4H99 - chains L and M of the 3 polymer chains in the assembly; structure by X-ray diffraction, 2.97 A resolution.

[Chain L]
Molecule: Reaction center protein L chain
Organism: Rhodobacter sphaeroides
UniProtKB: P0C0Y8 (RCEL_RHOSH); residues 1-281 here correspond to UniProt positions 2-282 (UniProt number = residue number + 1)
Sequence (281 residues; each row starts with the number of its first residue):
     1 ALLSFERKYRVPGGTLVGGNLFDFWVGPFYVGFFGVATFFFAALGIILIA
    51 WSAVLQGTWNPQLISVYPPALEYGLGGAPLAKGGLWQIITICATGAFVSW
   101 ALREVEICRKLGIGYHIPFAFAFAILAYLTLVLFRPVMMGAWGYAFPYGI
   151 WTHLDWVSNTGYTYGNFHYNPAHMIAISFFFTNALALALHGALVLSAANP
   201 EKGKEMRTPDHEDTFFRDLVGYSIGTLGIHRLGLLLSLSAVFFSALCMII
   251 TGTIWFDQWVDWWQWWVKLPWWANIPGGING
Ion coordination: Fe ion: His190, His230 (shared with His219(M), Glu234(M), His266(M) of chain M)
Ligand contacts:
  - bacteriochlorophyll a (BCL), molecule 1: Ile46, Tyr128, Leu131, Phe146, Ile150, Trp151, His153, Leu154, Trp156, Val157
  - bacteriochlorophyll a (BCL), molecule 2: Phe97, Phe121, Ala124, Ile125, Ala127, Tyr128, Leu131, Trp156, Val157, Ser158, Thr160, Gly161, Tyr162, Asn166, Phe167, His168, His173, Ala176, Ile177, Phe180, Phe181, Ser244, Ala245, Cys247, Met248
  - bacteriochlorophyll a (BCL), molecule 3: Val157, Tyr162, His168, Phe181
  - bacteriochlorophyll a (BCL), molecule 4: His168, Met174, Ile177, Ser178, Phe181, Thr182, Leu185
  - bacteriopheophytin a (BPH), molecule 1: Ala42, Ile49, Ile89, Cys92, Ala93, Ala96, Phe97, Trp100, Glu104, Ile117, Ala120, Phe121, Ala124, Tyr128, Phe146, Tyr148, Gly149, Ile150, His153, Phe180, Leu238, Val241
  - bacteriopheophytin a (BPH), molecule 2: Phe181, Ala184, Leu185, Ala188, Leu189, Phe216, Leu219, Val220
  - ubiquinone-10 (U10), molecule 1: Phe29, Tyr30, Val31, Gly35, Thr38, Phe39, Trp100, Arg103
  - ubiquinone-10 (U10), molecule 2: Ile175, Ser178, Phe179, Thr182, Leu189, His190, Leu193, Phe216, Tyr222, Ser223, Ile224, Gly225, Thr226, Ile229, Leu232, Phe243

[Chain M]
Molecule: Reaction center protein M chain
Organism: Rhodobacter sphaeroides
UniProtKB: P0C0Y9 (RCEM_RHOSH); residues 1-302 here correspond to UniProt positions 2-303 (UniProt number = residue number + 1)
Sequence (313 residues; row label = number of the first residue in the row):
     1 AEYQNIFSQVQVRGPADLGMTEDVNLANRSGVGPFSTLLGWFGNAQLGPI
    51 YLGSLGVLSLFSGLMWFFTIGIWFWYQAGWNPAVFLRDLFFFSLEPPAPE
   101 YGLSFAAPLKEGGLWLIASFFMFVAVWSWWGRTYLRAQALGMGKHTAWAF
   151 LSAIWLWMVLGFIRPILMGSWSEAVPYGIFSHLDWTNNFSLVHGNLFYNP
   201 FHGLSIAFLYGSALLFAMHGATILAVSRFGGERELEQIADRGTAAERAAL
   251 FWRWTMGFNATMEGTHRWAIWMAVLVTLTGGIGILLSGTVVDNWYVWGQN
   301 HGMAPLNHHHHHH
Not modelled in the structure: 303-313
Sequence notes: engineered mutation Thr265 (Ile266 in P0C0Y9); expression tag (303-313)
Ion coordination: Fe ion: His219, Glu234, His266 (shared with His190(L), His230(L) of chain L)
Ligand contacts:
  - bacteriochlorophyll a (BCL), molecule 1: Trp66, Met122, Val126, Phe150, Ala153, Ile154, Leu156, Trp157, Leu160, Trp185, Thr186, Asn187, Phe189, Ser190, Asn195, Leu196, Phe197, His202, Ser205, Ile206, Leu209, Tyr210, Val276, Thr277, Gly280, Gly281, Ile284
  - bacteriochlorophyll a (BCL), molecule 2: Met122, Trp157, Leu160, Val175, Ile179, His182, Leu183, Trp185, Thr186
  - bacteriochlorophyll a (BCL), molecule 3: Thr186, Phe197, Leu209, Tyr210
  - bacteriochlorophyll a (BCL), molecule 4: Phe197, Gly203, Ile206, Ala207, Tyr210, Gly211, Leu214
  - bacteriopheophytin a (BPH), molecule 1: Ser59, Leu60, Gly63, Leu64, Trp66, Phe67, Ala125, Val126, Trp129, Thr133, Thr146, Ala149, Phe150, Ala153, Ala273, Val274, Thr277
  - bacteriopheophytin a (BPH), molecule 2: Tyr210, Ala213, Leu214, Ala217, Met218, Trp252, Thr255, Met256
  - spheroidene (SPO): Trp66, Phe67, Ile70, Gly71, Phe74, Trp75, Phe85, Phe105, Trp115, Leu116, Ser119, Phe120, Met122, Phe123, Trp157, Met158, Leu160, Gly161, Phe162, Trp171, Val175, Pro176, Tyr177, Gly178, Ile179, His182
  - ubiquinone-10 (U10): Leu214, Leu215, Met218, His219, Thr222, Ile223, Ala245, Ala248, Ala249, Trp252, Met256, Phe258, Asn259, Ala260, Thr261, Met262, Thr265, Trp268, Met272
Curated features (UniProtKB/Swiss-Prot):
  - binding site ((7R,8Z)-bacteriochlorophyll b): His182, His202
  - binding site (Fe cation): His219, Glu234, His266
  - binding site (a ubiquinone): Trp252

[How chain L and chain M interact]
Residue-residue contacts - 212 pairs, chain L then chain M:
  Ala1(L) - Arg253(M)
  Leu3(L) - Leu250(M)  hydrophobic
  Leu3(L) - Arg253(M)
  Leu3(L) - Asn259(M)
  Phe5(L) - Arg241(M)
  Phe5(L) - Glu246(M)
  Phe5(L) - Leu250(M)  hydrophobic
  Glu6(L) - Leu250(M)
  Glu6(L) - Arg253(M)  salt bridge
  Glu6(L) - Trp254(M)  hydrogen bond
  Lys8(L) - Glu246(M)  salt bridge
  Tyr9(L) - Thr243(M)  hydrogen bond
  Tyr9(L) - Glu246(M)  hydrogen bond
  Tyr9(L) - Leu250(M)  hydrophobic
  Tyr9(L) - Trp254(M)
  Arg10(L) - Trp254(M)
  Trp25(L) - Trp254(M)
  Pro28(L) - Arg253(M)
  Pro28(L) - Trp254(M)
  Pro28(L) - Gly257(M)
  Phe29(L) - Trp254(M)
  Phe29(L) - Thr255(M)
  Phe29(L) - Met256(M)
  Phe29(L) - Gly257(M)
  Tyr30(L) - Trp254(M)  hydrogen bond (backbone-backbone)
  Trp100(L) - Thr255(M)
  Arg103(L) - Trp254(M)  hydrogen bond (side chain-backbone)
  Arg103(L) - Thr255(M)  hydrogen bond (side chain-backbone)
  Glu104(L) - Phe251(M)
  Glu104(L) - Thr255(M)
  Ile107(L) - Phe251(M)  hydrophobic
  Ile107(L) - Trp254(M)  hydrophobic
  Ile107(L) - Thr255(M)
  Cys108(L) - Phe251(M)  hydrophobic
  Lys110(L) - Trp254(M)
  Leu111(L) - Arg247(M)  hydrogen bond (backbone-side chain)
  Leu111(L) - Leu250(M)
  Leu111(L) - Phe251(M)
  Leu111(L) - Trp254(M)  hydrophobic
  Gly112(L) - Arg228(M)  hydrogen bond (backbone-side chain)
  Gly112(L) - Phe229(M)
  Ile113(L) - Ala225(M)
  Ile113(L) - Val226(M)  hydrophobic
  Ile113(L) - Arg228(M)
  Ile113(L) - Arg247(M)
  Ile113(L) - Phe251(M)  hydrophobic
  Gly114(L) - Ala225(M)  hydrogen bond (backbone-backbone)
  Gly114(L) - Arg228(M)
  His116(L) - Gln4(M)  hydrogen bond (side chain-backbone)
  His116(L) - Ala221(M)
  His116(L) - Leu224(M)
  His116(L) - Ala225(M)
  Ile117(L) - Ala221(M)  hydrophobic
  Ile117(L) - Thr222(M)
  Ile117(L) - Phe251(M)  hydrophobic
  Ile117(L) - Trp252(M)  hydrophobic
  Trp151(L) - Phe197(M)
  Leu154(L) - Phe197(M)  hydrophobic
  Ser158(L) - Asn195(M)
  Ser158(L) - Phe197(M)
  Tyr162(L) - Asn187(M)  hydrogen bond
  Tyr162(L) - Leu191(M)
  Asn166(L) - Leu183(M)
  Asn166(L) - Asp184(M)
  Asn166(L) - Asn187(M)
  His168(L) - Leu183(M)  hydrogen bond (side chain-backbone)
  His168(L) - Thr186(M)
  Tyr169(L) - Phe180(M)
  Tyr169(L) - Asp184(M)  hydrogen bond
  Met174(L) - Phe180(M)  hydrophobic
  Met174(L) - Leu183(M)  hydrophobic
  Phe180(L) - Leu209(M)
  Phe180(L) - Ala213(M)  hydrophobic
  Asn183(L) - Ser212(M)  hydrogen bond (side chain-backbone)
  Asn183(L) - Ala213(M)
  Asn183(L) - Phe216(M)
  Ala184(L) - Ala273(M)
  Ala186(L) - Phe216(M)
  Leu187(L) - Ser212(M)
  Leu187(L) - Phe216(M)  hydrophobic
  Leu187(L) - Ala269(M)  hydrophobic
  Leu187(L) - Ala273(M)  hydrophobic
  Ala188(L) - Ala273(M)
  His190(L) - His219(M)
  His190(L) - Glu234(M)  salt bridge
  His190(L) - His266(M)  hydrogen bond
  Ala192(L) - His145(M)
  Ala192(L) - Thr146(M)
  Ala192(L) - Ile270(M)  hydrophobic
  Leu193(L) - Thr146(M)
  Val194(L) - Glu234(M)
  Val194(L) - Leu235(M)
  Val194(L) - His266(M)
  Leu195(L) - His145(M)
  Leu195(L) - Glu263(M)
  Leu195(L) - His266(M)
  Leu195(L) - Arg267(M)
  Ser196(L) - Met142(M)
  Ser196(L) - Gly143(M)  hydrogen bond (backbone-backbone)
  Ser196(L) - His145(M)  hydrogen bond (backbone-side chain)
  Ala197(L) - Leu235(M)  hydrophobic
  Ala198(L) - Leu235(M)
  Asn199(L) - Gly143(M)
  Asn199(L) - His145(M)
  Asn199(L) - Glu263(M)  hydrogen bond
  Asn199(L) - Arg267(M)
  Pro200(L) - Gly141(M)
  Pro200(L) - Gly143(M)
  Glu201(L) - Gln138(M)
  Glu201(L) - Gly141(M)  hydrogen bond (backbone-backbone)
  Glu201(L) - Met142(M)
  Glu201(L) - Gly143(M)
  Glu201(L) - Lys144(M)  salt bridge
  Lys204(L) - Gly141(M)
  Met206(L) - Leu235(M)
  Met206(L) - Ala239(M)  hydrophobic
  Arg207(L) - Glu22(M)  salt bridge
  Arg207(L) - Leu140(M)  hydrogen bond (side chain-backbone)
  Arg207(L) - Gly141(M)
  Arg207(L) - Met142(M)
  Arg207(L) - Leu235(M)
  Thr208(L) - Leu235(M)
  Pro209(L) - Leu235(M)
  Asp210(L) - Met20(M)
  His211(L) - Met20(M)
  His211(L) - Glu22(M)  salt bridge
  His211(L) - Met142(M)
  Glu212(L) - Met142(M)
  Glu212(L) - Leu235(M)
  Asp213(L) - Asn44(M)
  Thr214(L) - Gly19(M)
  Thr214(L) - Met20(M)  hydrogen bond (side chain-backbone)
  Thr214(L) - Arg29(M)
  Thr214(L) - Leu140(M)
  Phe215(L) - Thr133(M)
  Phe215(L) - Arg136(M)
  Phe215(L) - Ala137(M)
  Phe215(L) - Leu140(M)  hydrophobic
  Phe215(L) - Thr146(M)
  Arg217(L) - Asn44(M)
  Arg217(L) - Gln46(M)
  Arg217(L) - Gly48(M)
  Arg217(L) - Pro49(M)
  Arg217(L) - Ile50(M)
  Asp218(L) - Arg29(M)  salt bridge
  Asp218(L) - Ile50(M)
  Asp218(L) - Tyr51(M)  hydrogen bond (backbone-backbone)
  Asp218(L) - Arg132(M)  hydrogen bond (backbone-side chain)
  Asp218(L) - Arg136(M)
  Leu219(L) - Ile50(M)
  Leu219(L) - Trp129(M)
  Leu219(L) - Arg132(M)  hydrogen bond (backbone-side chain)
  Leu219(L) - Thr133(M)
  Val220(L) - Ile50(M)
  Gly221(L) - Leu47(M)
  Gly221(L) - Gly48(M)  hydrogen bond (backbone-backbone)
  Gly221(L) - Ile50(M)
  Tyr222(L) - Leu39(M)
  Tyr222(L) - Asn44(M)  hydrogen bond (side chain-backbone)
  Tyr222(L) - Gln46(M)
  Ser223(L) - Asn44(M)  hydrogen bond (backbone-side chain)
  Ile224(L) - Gly43(M)
  Ile224(L) - Asn44(M)  hydrogen bond (backbone-backbone)
  Gly225(L) - Asn44(M)
  Thr226(L) - Glu232(M)  hydrogen bond (side chain-backbone)
  Leu227(L) - Asn5(M)
  Leu227(L) - Leu224(M)  hydrophobic
  Gly228(L) - Phe42(M)
  Ile229(L) - Phe216(M)
  His230(L) - His219(M)  hydrogen bond
  His230(L) - Gly220(M)
  His230(L) - Ile223(M)
  His230(L) - Glu234(M)  salt bridge
  Arg231(L) - Asn5(M)  hydrogen bond (side chain-backbone)
  Arg231(L) - Ile6(M)  hydrogen bond (side chain-backbone)
  Arg231(L) - Phe7(M)
  Arg231(L) - Ser8(M)  hydrogen bond
  Arg231(L) - Trp41(M)  hydrogen bond (side chain-backbone)
  Arg231(L) - Phe42(M)  hydrogen bond (side chain-backbone)
  Leu232(L) - Phe42(M)
  Gly233(L) - Phe216(M)
  Leu234(L) - Ala217(M)
  Ser237(L) - Ala213(M)  hydrogen bond (side chain-backbone)
  Ser237(L) - Ala217(M)  hydrogen bond (side chain-backbone)
  Trp263(L) - Phe180(M)  hydrophobic
  Trp266(L) - Leu86(M)  hydrogen bond (side chain-backbone)
  Trp266(L) - Arg87(M)  hydrogen bond (side chain-backbone)
  Val267(L) - Arg87(M)
  Val267(L) - Asp88(M)
  Trp272(L) - Ala83(M)
  Trp272(L) - Leu86(M)  hydrophobic
  Trp272(L) - Arg87(M)  hydrogen bond (backbone-side chain)
  Ala273(L) - Arg87(M)
  Ile275(L) - Asn81(M)
  Ile275(L) - Ala83(M)  hydrophobic
  Ile275(L) - Val84(M)  hydrophobic
  Ile275(L) - Arg87(M)  hydrogen bond (backbone-side chain)
  Pro276(L) - Val84(M)
  Gly277(L) - Val84(M)
  Gly277(L) - Arg87(M)  hydrogen bond (backbone-side chain)
  Gly277(L) - Asp88(M)
  Gly278(L) - Gln77(M)  hydrogen bond (backbone-backbone)
  Gly278(L) - Val84(M)
  Gly278(L) - Asp88(M)
  Ile279(L) - Gln77(M)
  Ile279(L) - Asp88(M)  hydrogen bond (backbone-side chain)
  Ile279(L) - Phe91(M)  hydrophobic
  Ile279(L) - Phe92(M)  hydrophobic
  Asn280(L) - Arg87(M)
  Asn280(L) - Asp88(M)  hydrogen bond (backbone-side chain)
  Asn280(L) - Phe91(M)
  Gly281(L) - Arg87(M)
Interface residues without a listed pair, chain L (98 interface residues in all): Pro118, Ala120, Asp155, Val157, Phe181, Leu189, Gly191, Leu235
Interface residues without a listed pair, chain M (99 interface residues in all): Asp17, Val24, Ala78, Phe90, Ala149, Tyr198, Leu215, Met218, Ile238, Ala249, Met272

[Summary]
98 residues of chain L and 99 residues of chain M are in contact, with 45 hydrogen bonds and 8 salt bridges.
Polar pairs include Glu6(L)-Arg253(M), Lys8(L)-Glu246(M) and His190(L)-Glu234(M).
Here chain L is Reaction center protein L chain and chain M is Reaction center protein M chain, both from
Rhodobacter sphaeroides. Entry 4H99 (Bacterial Photosynthetic Reaction Center from Rhodobacter sphaeroides
with ILE M265 replaced with THR) was determined by X-ray diffraction.
